5TSU - chains A and D of the 4 polymer chains in the assembly; structure by X-ray diffraction, 2.20 A resolution.

Chain A (and D):
Protein: Cystathionine gamma-lyase
Organism: Homo sapiens
Notes: EC 4.4.1.1; chain D of this document is another copy of the same molecule, construct and numbering; everything in this record applies to it too
UniProt: P32929 (CGL_HUMAN); residue numbers follow UniProt; this construct covers 2-405
Amino-acid sequence (422 residues; numbered -16 to 405; the number before each row is that of its first residue; numbers below 1 keep their minus sign (Met-16 is residue -16)):
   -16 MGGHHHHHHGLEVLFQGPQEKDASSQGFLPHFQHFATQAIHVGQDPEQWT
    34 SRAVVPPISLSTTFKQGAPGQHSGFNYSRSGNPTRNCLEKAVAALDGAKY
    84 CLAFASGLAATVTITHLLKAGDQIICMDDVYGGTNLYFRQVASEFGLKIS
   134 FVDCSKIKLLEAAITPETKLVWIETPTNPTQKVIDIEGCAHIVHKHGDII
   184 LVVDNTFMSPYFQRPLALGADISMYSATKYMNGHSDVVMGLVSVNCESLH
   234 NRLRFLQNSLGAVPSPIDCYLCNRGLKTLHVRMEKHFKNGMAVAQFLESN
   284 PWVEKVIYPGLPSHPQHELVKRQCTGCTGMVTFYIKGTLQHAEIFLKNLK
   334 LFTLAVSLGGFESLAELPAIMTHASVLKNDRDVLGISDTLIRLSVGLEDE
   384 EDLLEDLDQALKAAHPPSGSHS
Not modelled in the structure: -16 to 9, 51-56, 360, 401-405 (chain D: -16 to 9, 54-55, 359-362, 400-405)
Modified residues: Lys212 ((2S)-2-amino-6-[[3-hydroxy-2-methyl-5-(phosphonooxymethyl)pyridin-4-yl]methylideneamino]hexanoic acid; LLP)
Sequence notes: expression tag (-16 to 1); engineered mutation Asn59 (Glu in P32929), Leu119 (Arg in P32929), Val339 (Glu in P32929)
Small-molecule neighbours: methionine (MET): Tyr114, Asn161, Lys212, Val339, Ser340, Leu341, Met354, Thr355, Arg375
UniProt features mapped onto this chain:
  - binding site (substrate): Arg62, Tyr114
  - modified residue: Lys212 (N6-(pyridoxal phosphate)lysine)
  - natural variant: Thr67 (T67I: In CSTNU), Gln240 (Q240E: In CSTNU)

Interface between chain A and chain D:
Contacting residue pairs - 61 pairs, chain A then chain D:
  His17(A) - Asp382(D)
  His17(A) - Asp385(D)  salt bridge
  Phe18(A) - Asp382(D)  hydrogen bond (backbone-side chain)
  Ala19(A) - Leu380(D)
  Ala19(A) - Asp382(D)  hydrogen bond (backbone-side chain)
  Thr20(A) - Leu334(D)
  Thr20(A) - Glu381(D)
  Thr20(A) - Asp382(D)  hydrogen bond (backbone-side chain)
  Thr20(A) - Asp385(D)  hydrogen bond
  Ile23(A) - Phe344(D)
  Ile23(A) - Glu345(D)
  Ile23(A) - Leu380(D)
  Ile23(A) - Glu381(D)
  His24(A) - Leu334(D)
  His24(A) - Glu381(D)  salt bridge
  Val37(A) - Glu345(D)
  Val38(A) - His217(D)
  Val38(A) - Ser218(D)
  Asn215(A) - Arg257(D)  hydrogen bond
  His217(A) - Arg257(D)
  His217(A) - Thr261(D)
  Ser218(A) - Val38(D)
  Asp219(A) - Tyr253(D)  hydrogen bond
  Asp219(A) - Arg257(D)  salt bridge
  Tyr253(A) - Asp219(D)  hydrogen bond
  Leu254(A) - Leu254(D)  hydrophobic
  Leu254(A) - Arg257(D)  hydrogen bond (backbone-side chain)
  Arg257(A) - Asn215(D)  hydrogen bond
  Arg257(A) - His217(D)
  Arg257(A) - Asp219(D)  salt bridge
  Arg257(A) - Leu254(D)  hydrogen bond (side chain-backbone)
  Arg257(A) - Arg257(D)
  Arg257(A) - Gly258(D)
  Gly258(A) - Arg257(D)
  Lys260(A) - Phe344(D)
  Thr261(A) - His217(D)
  Thr261(A) - Thr261(D)
  Thr261(A) - Arg265(D)
  His263(A) - Leu380(D)  hydrogen bond (side chain-backbone)
  Val264(A) - Val264(D)  hydrophobic
  Val264(A) - Lys268(D)
  Arg265(A) - Thr261(D)
  Lys268(A) - Val264(D)
  Leu334(A) - Thr20(D)
  Leu334(A) - His24(D)
  Phe344(A) - Ile23(D)
  Phe344(A) - Lys260(D)
  Glu345(A) - Ile23(D)
  Glu345(A) - Val37(D)
  Leu380(A) - Ala19(D)
  Leu380(A) - Ile23(D)
  Leu380(A) - His263(D)  hydrogen bond (backbone-side chain)
  Glu381(A) - Thr20(D)
  Glu381(A) - Ile23(D)
  Glu381(A) - His24(D)  salt bridge
  Asp382(A) - His17(D)
  Asp382(A) - Phe18(D)  hydrogen bond (side chain-backbone)
  Asp382(A) - Ala19(D)  hydrogen bond (side chain-backbone)
  Asp382(A) - Thr20(D)  hydrogen bond (side chain-backbone)
  Asp385(A) - His17(D)  salt bridge
  Asp385(A) - Thr20(D)  hydrogen bond
Other interface residues (no listed pair), chain A (32 interface residues in all): Val220, Thr336, Ala338
Other interface residues (no listed pair), chain D (30 interface residues in all): Val220

In short:
32 residues of chain A and 30 residues of chain D are in contact; the contacts include 16 hydrogen bonds and 6
salt bridges. Among the polar pairs are His17(A)-Asp385(D), His24(A)-Glu381(D) and Asp219(A)-Arg257(D). Chain
A binds methionine.
Chain A and chain D are both Cystathionine gamma-lyase (Homo sapiens); the structure, Active conformation for
Engineered human cystathionine gamma lyase (E59N, R119L, E339V) to depleting methionine, was determined by
X-ray diffraction together with 5TT2 from the same study.
